8K4A - chains B and Q of the 17 polymer chains in the assembly; structure by electron microscopy, 2.64 A resolution.

Chain B:
Name: VP2
Source organism: Banna virus
UniProtKB: Q9INH3 (Q9INH3_9REOV); residues 1-955 here = UniProt positions 1-955
Sequence (955 residues; row label = number of the first residue in the row):
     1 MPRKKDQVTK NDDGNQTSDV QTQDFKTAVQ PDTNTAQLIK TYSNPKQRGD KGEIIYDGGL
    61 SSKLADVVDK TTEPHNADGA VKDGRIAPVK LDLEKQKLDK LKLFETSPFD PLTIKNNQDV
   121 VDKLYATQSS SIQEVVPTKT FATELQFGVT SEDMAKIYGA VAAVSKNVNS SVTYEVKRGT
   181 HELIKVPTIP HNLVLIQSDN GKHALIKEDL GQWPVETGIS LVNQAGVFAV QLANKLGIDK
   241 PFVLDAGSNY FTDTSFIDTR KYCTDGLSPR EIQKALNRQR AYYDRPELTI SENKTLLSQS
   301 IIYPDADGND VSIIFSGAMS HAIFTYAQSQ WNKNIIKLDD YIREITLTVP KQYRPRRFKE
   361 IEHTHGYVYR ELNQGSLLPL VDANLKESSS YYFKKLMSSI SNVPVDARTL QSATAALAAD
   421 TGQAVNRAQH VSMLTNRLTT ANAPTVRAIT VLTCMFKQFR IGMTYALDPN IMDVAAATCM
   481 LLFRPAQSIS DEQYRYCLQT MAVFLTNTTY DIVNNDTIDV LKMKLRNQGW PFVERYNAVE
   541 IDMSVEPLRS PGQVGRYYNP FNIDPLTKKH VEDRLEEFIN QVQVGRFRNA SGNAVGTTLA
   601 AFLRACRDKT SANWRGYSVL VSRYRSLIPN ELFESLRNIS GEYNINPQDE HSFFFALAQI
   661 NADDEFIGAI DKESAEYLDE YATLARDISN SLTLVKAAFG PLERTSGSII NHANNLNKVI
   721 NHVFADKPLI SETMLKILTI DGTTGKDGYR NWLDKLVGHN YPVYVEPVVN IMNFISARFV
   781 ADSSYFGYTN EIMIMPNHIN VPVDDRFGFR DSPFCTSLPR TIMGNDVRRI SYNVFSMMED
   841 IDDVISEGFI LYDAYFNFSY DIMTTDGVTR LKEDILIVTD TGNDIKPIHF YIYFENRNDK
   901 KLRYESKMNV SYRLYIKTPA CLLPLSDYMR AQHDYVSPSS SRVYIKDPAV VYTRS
Not modelled in the structure: 1-19, 404-429
Sequence notes: conflict Lys97 (Arg in Q9INH3)

Chain Q:
Name: VP10
Source organism: Banna virus
UniProtKB: A0A2H4QDD3 (A0A2H4QDD3_9REOV); residues 1-249 here = UniProt positions 1-249
Sequence (249 residues; numbered 1 to 249; the number before each row is that of its first residue):
     1 MDVLSKGSLK ELLAHLEKTP LEEAISYRIG TVPYQNVLIS RNEYYNQLYP DTTSLIDGVS
    61 REGQRNVNGL IMSIISYVVS GSGHYIPNIG FMLLRRSILD ILTKHDTGLV TNNLNYGIIA
   121 RNLTVSKMNC EQRKRMLICF KLLAYKDGNQ NDYEIYLNQN IPLKQIAPNF IPGDMRTVIH
   181 NQDQLAIVGI PAYRLTQSTE LSIRDDNAKS YKLGYVDWYN SNSFLRERSE FNLIRLKDRD
   241 TKYGKLNGW
Not modelled in the structure: 237-249
Sequence notes: conflict Val79 (Ile in A0A2H4QDD3)

Interface between chain B and chain Q:
Residue-residue contacts - 11 pairs, chain B then chain Q:
  Asp339(B) - Asn220(Q)
  Asp339(B) - Ser221(Q)
  Arg343(B) - Asp217(Q)  salt bridge
  Thr346(B) - Arg194(Q)  hydrogen bond (backbone-side chain)
  Pro350(B) - Arg194(Q)
  Lys351(B) - Arg194(Q)  hydrogen bond (backbone-side chain)
  Gln352(B) - Tyr193(Q)
  Tyr353(B) - Arg194(Q)
  Thr364(B) - Phe224(Q)
  His365(B) - Phe224(Q)
  Ser955(B) - Tyr193(Q)  hydrogen bond (backbone-side chain)
Other interface residues (no listed pair), chain B (11 interface residues in all): Val349
Other interface residues (no listed pair), chain Q (7 interface residues in all): Leu195

In short:
11 residues of chain B face 7 of chain Q across their interface, with 3 hydrogen bonds and 1 salt bridge.
Polar pairs include Arg343(B)-Asp217(Q), Thr346(B)-Arg194(Q) and Lys351(B)-Arg194(Q).
Here chain B is VP2 and chain Q is VP10, both from Banna virus. Entry 8K4A (Structure of Banna virus core) was
determined by electron microscopy (same publication as 8K42, 8K43 and 8K49).
